4B3M - chains A and Q of the 23 polymer chains in the assembly; structure by X-ray diffraction, 2.90 A resolution.

== Chain A ==
Molecule: 16S ribosomal RNA
From: Thermus thermophilus HB8
Sequence (1521 nucleotides; row label = number of the first residue in the row; note: 44 numbers in that range are skipped by the numbering (no residue carries them; nothing is unmodelled there); a row labelled like 189A-189L holds insertion residues (189A, then the next letters in order)):
     1 UUGUUGGAGAGUUUGAUCCUGGCUCAGGGUGAACGCUGGCGGCGUGCCUA
    51 AGACAUGCAAGUCGUGCGGGCCG
    76 CGGGGUUUU
    88 ACUCCG
    96 UGGUCAGCGGCGGACGGGUGAGUAACGCGUGGGU
  129A G
   130 ACCUACCCGGAAGAGGGGGACAACCCGGGGAAACUCGGGCUAAUCCCCCA
   180 UGUGGACCCG
189A-189L CCCCUUGGGGUG
   190 UGUCCAAAGGGCUUU
   216 GCCCGCUUCCGGAUGGGCCCGCGUCCCAUCAGCUAGUUGGUGGGGUAAUG
   266 GCCCACCAAGGCGACGACGGGUAGCCGGUCUGAGAGGAUGGCCGGCCACA
   316 GGGGCACUGAGACACGGGCCCCACUCCUACGGGAGGCAGCAGUUAGGAAU
   366 CUUCCGCAAUGGGCGCAAGCCUGACGGAGCGACGCCGCUUGGAGGAAGAA
   416 GCCCUUCGGGGUGUAAACUCCUGA
   441 ACCCGGGACGAAACCCCC
   460 GA
   470 CGAGGGGA
   479 CUGACGGUACCGGGGUAA
   498 UAGCGCCGGCCAACUCCGUGCCAGCAGCCGCGGUAAUACGGAGGGCGCGA
   548 GCGUUACCCGGAUUCACUGGGCGUAAAGGGCGUGUAGGCGGCCUGGGGCG
   598 UCCCAUGUGAAAGACCACGGCUCAACCGUGGGGGAGCGUGGGAUACGCUC
   648 AGGCUAGACGGUGGGAGAGGGUGGUGGAAUUCCCGGAGUAGCGGUGAAAU
   698 GCGCAGAUACCGGGAGGAACGCCGAUGGCGAAGGCAGCCACCUGGUCCAC
   748 CCGUGACGCUGAGGCGCGAAAGCGUGGGGAGCAAACCGGAUUAGAUACCC
   798 GGGUAGUCCACGCCCUAAACGAUGCGCGCUAGGUCUCUGGGUCU
   848 CCUGGGGGCCGAAGCUAACGCGUUAAGCGCGCCGCCUGGGGAGUACGGCC
   898 GCAAGGCUGAAACUCAAAGGAAUUGACGGGGGCCCGCACAAGCGGUGGAG
   948 CAUGUGGUUUAAUUCGAAGCAACGCGAAGAACCUUACCAGGCCUUGACAU
   998 GCUA
 1001A G
  1002 GGAACCCGGGUGAAAGCCUGGGGUGCCCC
1030A-1030D GCGA
  1031 GGGGAGCCCUAGCACAGGUGCUGCAUGGCCGUCGUCAGCUCGUGCCGUGA
  1081 GGUGUUGGGUUAAGUCCCGCAACGAGCGCAACCCCCGCCGUUAGUUGCCA
  1131 GCGGUUCGGCCGGGCACUCUAACGGGACUGCCCGCG
  1168 AAAGCGGGAGGAAGGAGGGGACGACGUCUGGUCAGCAUGGCCCUUACGGC
  1218 CUGGGCGACACACGUGCUACAAUGCCCACUACAAAGCGAUGCCACCCGGC
  1268 AACGGGGAGCUAAUCGCAAAAAGGUGGGCCCAGUUCGGAUUGGGGUCUGC
  1318 AACCCGACCCCAUGAAGCCGGAAUCGCUAGUAAUCGCGGAUCAGCC
 1363A A
  1364 UGCCGCGGUGAAUACGUUCCCGGGCCUUGUACACACCGCCCGUCACGCCA
  1414 UGGGAGCGGGCUCUACCCGAAGUCGCCGG
1442A-1442B GA
  1443 GCCUA
  1452 C
  1456 GGGCAGGCGCCGAGGGUAGGGCCCGUGACUGGGGCGAAGUCGUAACAAGG
  1506 UAGCUGUACCGGAAGGUGCGGCUGGAUCACCUCCUUUCU
Disordered / not traced: 1-4, 1534-1538
Metal / ion sites: Mg2+ site 1: U12, G22; Mg2+ site 2: U12, C526, A914; Mg2+ site 3: G15, U920; Mg2+ site 4 near G21 (its only coordinating residue here); Mg2+ site 5: C48, G115; Mg2+ site 6 near A53 (its only coordinating residue here); Mg2+ site 7: C58, U387, G388; Mg2+ site 8: A59, U387; Mg2+ site 9: G61, U62, G105; Mg2+ site 10: G69, G70, U99; Mg2+ site 11: G107, G326; Mg2+ site 12: A109, G111; 145 more Mg2+ sites not listed; 15 more K+ sites not listed
Residues lining bound ligands: ON0 ((1R,2R,3S,4R,6S)-4,6-diamino-2-{[3-O-(2,6-diamino-2,6-dideoxy-beta-L-idopyranosyl)-beta-D-ribofuranosyl]oxy}-3-hydroxycyclohexyl 2-amino-4,6-O-benzylidene-2-deoxy-alpha-D-glucopyranoside): G1405, U1406, C1407, A1408, C1409, G1489, C1490, G1491, A1492, A1493, G1494, U1495, C1496
Reported in the primary citation:
  - binding site for ON0: G1491, A1492
  - conformationally variable residues: A1492, A1493
  - mutagenesis - A1408G (>=720 uM), G1491A (>=720 uM), G1491C (>=720 uM): decreased binding to ON0

== Chain Q ==
Name: 30S ribosomal protein S17
From: Thermus thermophilus HB8
Reference sequence: Q5SHP7 (RS17_THET8); residues 1-104 here correspond to UniProt positions 2-105 (UniProt number = residue number + 1)
Amino-acid sequence (104 residues; each row starts with the number of its first residue):
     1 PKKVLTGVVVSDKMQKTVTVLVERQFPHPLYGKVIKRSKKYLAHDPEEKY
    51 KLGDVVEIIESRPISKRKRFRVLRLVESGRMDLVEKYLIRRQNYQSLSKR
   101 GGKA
Construct notes: conflict Gln95 (Glu96 in Q5SHP7)
Metal / ion sites: Mg2+ site 1: Asp12, Met14, Glu48; Mg2+ site 2: Tyr31 (shared with C564(A) of chain A); Mg2+ site 3: Ser38 (shared with C280(A) of chain A); Mg2+ site 4: Ile64 (shared with G255(A), G266(A) of chain A)

== Chain A / chain Q interface ==
Contacting residue pairs - 93 pairs, chain A then chain Q:
  G127(A) with Pro1(Q), hydrogen bond to the sugar; Glu60(Q), hydrogen bond to the base
  G128(A) with Pro1(Q), sugar contact; Lys2(Q), hydrogen bond to the sugar; Glu60(Q), sugar contact
  U129(A) with Lys2(Q), sugar contact
  A130(A) with Arg62(Q), salt bridge to the phosphate; Pro63(Q), base contact
  U189F(A) with Ser61(Q), base contact; Arg62(Q), hydrogen bond to the sugar; Arg71(Q), hydrogen bond to the base
  G189G(A) with Arg62(Q), base contact
  C234(A) with Pro63(Q), sugar contact; Arg69(Q), sugar contact
  C235(A) with Glu60(Q), sugar contact; Arg69(Q), salt bridge to the phosphate; Phe70(Q), sugar contact
  G236(A) with Lys3(Q), sugar contact; Lys39(Q), salt bridge to the phosphate; Tyr41(Q), hydrogen bond to the phosphate
  C237(A) with Arg24(Q), hydrogen bond to the phosphate; Lys39(Q), salt bridge to the phosphate; Tyr41(Q), hydrogen bond to the phosphate
  G238(A) with Arg24(Q), salt bridge to the phosphate
  G247(A) with Ser98(Q), phosphate contact; Lys99(Q), salt bridge to the phosphate
  U253(A) with Met14(Q), hydrogen bond to the sugar; Leu42(Q), sugar contact; Lys66(Q), salt bridge to the phosphate; Arg67(Q), phosphate contact
  G254(A) with Met14(Q), sugar contact; Gln15(Q), hydrogen bond to the sugar; Thr17(Q), hydrogen bond to the sugar; Ser65(Q), hydrogen bond to the phosphate; Lys66(Q), phosphate contact; Arg67(Q), phosphate contact; Lys68(Q), hydrogen bond to the phosphate
  G255(A) with Gln15(Q), hydrogen bond to the sugar; Lys16(Q), hydrogen bond to the phosphate; Ile64(Q), phosphate contact; Ser65(Q), phosphate contact; Lys68(Q), salt bridge to the phosphate
  U256(A) with Lys16(Q), salt bridge to the phosphate
  U264(A) with Arg62(Q), sugar contact; Pro63(Q), hydrogen bond to the sugar
  G265(A) with Pro63(Q), sugar contact; Ile64(Q), sugar contact; Ser65(Q), hydrogen bond to the sugar; Lys66(Q), hydrogen bond to the sugar
  C267(A) with Lys66(Q), phosphate contact
  A273(A) with Gln15(Q), hydrogen bond to the sugar
  G275(A) with Lys13(Q), sugar contact; Met14(Q), sugar contact
  G276(A) with Ser11(Q), hydrogen bond to the phosphate; Met14(Q), sugar contact; Thr19(Q), phosphate contact; Arg67(Q), hydrogen bond to the sugar
  C277(A) with Lys40(Q), salt bridge to the phosphate; Arg67(Q), salt bridge to the phosphate
  G278(A) with Lys40(Q), salt bridge to the phosphate; Tyr94(Q), base contact
  A279(A) with Tyr94(Q), hydrogen bond to the phosphate; Leu97(Q), hydrogen bond to the base
  C280(A) with Arg37(Q), base contact; Ser38(Q), hydrogen bond to the base; Arg90(Q), base contact
  C564(A) with Leu30(Q), base contact; Tyr31(Q), sugar contact
  G581(A) with Ala104(Q), hydrogen bond to the sugar
  U582(A) with Asn93(Q), hydrogen bond to the sugar; Ala104(Q), sugar contact
  A583(A) with Ile89(Q), sugar contact; Arg90(Q), sugar contact; Asn93(Q), hydrogen bond to the sugar
  G584(A) with Lys86(Q), phosphate contact
  G585(A) with Lys33(Q), hydrogen bond to the phosphate; Lys36(Q), phosphate contact
  C586(A) with Lys33(Q), salt bridge to the phosphate
  G597(A) with Val34(Q), sugar contact
  G635(A) with Pro1(Q), sugar contact
  U636(A) with Pro1(Q), sugar contact
  G760(A) with Asn93(Q), hydrogen bond to the base; Ser96(Q), sugar contact; Leu97(Q), sugar contact; Ala104(Q), base contact
  G761(A) with Ser96(Q), sugar contact; Gly102(Q), hydrogen bond to the sugar; Lys103(Q), hydrogen bond to the sugar; Ala104(Q), base contact
  C762(A) with Lys103(Q), hydrogen bond to the sugar
  C879(A) with Lys33(Q), salt bridge to the phosphate
  C896(A) with Lys99(Q), salt bridge to the phosphate
  C897(A) with Arg100(Q), salt bridge to the phosphate
Interface residues without a listed pair, chain A (51 interface residues in all): A246, U252, G266, C272, A300, U598, C647, A759, G895
Interface residues without a listed pair, chain Q (52 interface residues in all): Pro27, His44, Arg80, Arg91, Gly101

== In short ==
The interface between chain A and chain Q involves 51 residues on one side and 52 on the other, with 32
hydrogen bonds and 16 salt bridges. Polar contacts include G127(A)-Glu60(Q), U189F(A)-Arg71(Q) and
A279(A)-Leu97(Q). The paper reports a binding site for ON0 at G1491(A) and A1492(A); A1408G, G1491A and G1491C
of chain A reduce binding to ON0.
Here chain A is 16S ribosomal RNA and chain Q is 30S ribosomal protein S17, both from Thermus thermophilus
HB8. Entry 4B3M (Crystal structure of the 30S ribosome in complex with compound 1) was determined by X-ray
diffraction, deposited together with 4B3R, 4B3S and 4B3T.
